PDB entry 4BAY | X-ray diffraction, 3.10 A resolution | chains A and B

[Chain A]
Molecule: Lysine-specific histone demethylase 1A
Source organism: Homo sapiens
Notes: EC 1.-.-.-
UniProt: O60341 (KDM1A_HUMAN); the construct lacks a stretch of the UniProt sequence, so the offset changes along the chain: 172-369 = UniProt 192-389; 370-852 = UniProt 394-876
Amino-acid sequence (686 residues; each row starts with the number of its first residue; a row labelled like 369A-369D holds insertion residues (369A, then the next letters in order)):
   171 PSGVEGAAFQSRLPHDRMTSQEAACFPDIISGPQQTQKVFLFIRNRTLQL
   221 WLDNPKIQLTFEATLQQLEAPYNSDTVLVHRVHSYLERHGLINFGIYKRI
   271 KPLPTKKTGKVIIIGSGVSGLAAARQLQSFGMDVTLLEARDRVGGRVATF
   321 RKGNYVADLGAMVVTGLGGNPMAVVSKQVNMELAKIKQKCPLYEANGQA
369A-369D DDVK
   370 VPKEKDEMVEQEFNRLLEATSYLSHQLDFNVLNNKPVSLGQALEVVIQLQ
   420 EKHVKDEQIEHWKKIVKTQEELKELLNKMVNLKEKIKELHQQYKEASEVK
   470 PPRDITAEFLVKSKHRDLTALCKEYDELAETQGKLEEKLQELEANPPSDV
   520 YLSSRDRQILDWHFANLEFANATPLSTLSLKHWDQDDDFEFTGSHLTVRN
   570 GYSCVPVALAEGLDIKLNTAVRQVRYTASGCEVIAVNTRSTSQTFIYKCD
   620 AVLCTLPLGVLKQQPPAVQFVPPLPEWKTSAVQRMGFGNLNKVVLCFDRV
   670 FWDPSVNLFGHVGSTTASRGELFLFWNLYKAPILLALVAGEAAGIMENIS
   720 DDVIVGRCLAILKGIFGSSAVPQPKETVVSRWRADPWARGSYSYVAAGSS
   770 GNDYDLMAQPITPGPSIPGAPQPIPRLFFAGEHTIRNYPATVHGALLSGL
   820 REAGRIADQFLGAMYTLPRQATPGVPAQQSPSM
Unresolved in the structure: 837-852
Sequence notes: expression tag (171); engineered mutation Asp-369B (Thr391 in O60341)
Ligand contacts: FAD (flavin-adenine dinucleotide): Ile-284, Gly-285, Ser-286, Gly-287, Val-288, Ser-289, Gly-290, Leu-307, Glu-308, Ala-309, Arg-310, Gly-314, Gly-315, Arg-316, Val-317, Leu-329, Gly-330, Ala-331, Met-332, Val-333, Thr-588, Ala-589, Val-590, Thr-624, Leu-625, Pro-626, Val-629, Val-637, Leu-659, Lys-661, Trp-751, Trp-756, Ser-760, Tyr-761, Gly-800, Glu-801, Ala-809, Thr-810, Val-811, His-812, Ala-814

[Chain B]
Molecule: Rest corepressor 1
Source organism: Homo sapiens
UniProt: Q9UKL0 (RCOR1_HUMAN); numbering as in UniProt (aligned over 308-440)
Amino-acid sequence (133 residues; each row starts with the number of its first residue):
   308 RKPPKGMFLSQEDVEAVSANATAATTVLRQLDMELVSVKRQIQNIKQTNS
   358 ALKEKLDGGIEPYRLPEVIQKCNARWTTEEQLLAVQAIRKYGRDFQAISD
   408 VIGNKSVVQVKNFFVNYRRRFNIDEVLQEWEAE

[How chain A and chain B interact]
Contacting residue pairs - 104 pairs, chain A then chain B:
  Arg-384(A) / Pro-311(B)
  Arg-384(A) / Lys-312(B)  hydrogen bond (side chain-backbone)
  Arg-384(A) / Gly-313(B)
  Arg-384(A) / Met-314(B)
  Glu-387(A) / Pro-311(B)
  Ala-388(A) / Met-314(B)  hydrophobic
  Ala-388(A) / Leu-316(B)  hydrophobic
  Tyr-391(A) / Arg-308(B)
  Tyr-391(A) / Lys-309(B)
  Tyr-391(A) / Pro-310(B)
  Tyr-391(A) / Leu-316(B)
  Leu-392(A) / Val-321(B)  hydrophobic
  Gln-395(A) / Arg-308(B)
  Leu-396(A) / Leu-316(B)
  Leu-396(A) / Gln-318(B)
  Leu-396(A) / Val-321(B)  hydrophobic
  Phe-398(A) / Val-321(B)  hydrophobic
  Leu-401(A) / Ser-325(B)
  Val-415(A) / Leu-316(B)  hydrophobic
  Gln-417(A) / Val-324(B)
  Gln-417(A) / Ala-331(B)
  Gln-417(A) / Leu-335(B)
  Leu-418(A) / Phe-315(B)
  Leu-418(A) / Leu-316(B)  hydrophobic
  Leu-418(A) / Asp-320(B)
  Leu-418(A) / Val-321(B)  hydrophobic
  Leu-418(A) / Val-324(B)  hydrophobic
  Gln-419(A) / Gly-313(B)
  Gln-419(A) / Met-314(B)
  Gln-419(A) / Phe-315(B)  hydrogen bond (side chain-backbone)
  Glu-420(A) / Leu-335(B)
  Lys-421(A) / Asp-320(B)  salt bridge
  Lys-421(A) / Leu-335(B)
  His-422(A) / Phe-315(B)
  Lys-424(A) / Leu-335(B)
  Lys-424(A) / Asp-339(B)  salt bridge
  Asp-425(A) / Leu-338(B)
  Gln-427(A) / Leu-342(B)
  Ile-428(A) / Leu-338(B)
  Ile-428(A) / Glu-341(B)
  Ile-428(A) / Leu-342(B)  hydrophobic
  Trp-431(A) / Leu-342(B)
  Trp-431(A) / Val-345(B)  hydrophobic
  Trp-431(A) / Lys-346(B)
  Trp-431(A) / Ile-349(B)  hydrophobic
  Lys-432(A) / Glu-341(B)  salt bridge
  Ile-434(A) / Ile-349(B)  hydrophobic
  Val-435(A) / Ile-349(B)  hydrophobic
  Gln-438(A) / Ile-352(B)
  Gln-438(A) / Lys-353(B)
  Gln-438(A) / Asn-356(B)  hydrogen bond (backbone-side chain)
  Glu-439(A) / Ile-352(B)
  Leu-441(A) / Asn-356(B)
  Lys-442(A) / Thr-355(B)
  Lys-442(A) / Asn-356(B)
  Leu-445(A) / Asn-356(B)
  Leu-445(A) / Leu-359(B)  hydrophobic
  Leu-445(A) / Lys-360(B)
  Leu-445(A) / Leu-363(B)  hydrophobic
  Asn-446(A) / Leu-359(B)
  Met-448(A) / Leu-363(B)
  Val-449(A) / Leu-359(B)
  Val-449(A) / Leu-363(B)
  Lys-452(A) / Lys-362(B)
  Lys-452(A) / Leu-363(B)
  Lys-452(A) / Asp-364(B)
  Lys-452(A) / Gly-366(B)  hydrogen bond (side chain-backbone)
  Ile-455(A) / Tyr-370(B)  hydrophobic
  Lys-456(A) / Tyr-370(B)
  His-459(A) / Pro-369(B)
  His-459(A) / Tyr-370(B)
  His-459(A) / Leu-372(B)
  Tyr-462(A) / Leu-372(B)  hydrophobic
  Ile-474(A) / Glu-386(B)
  Ile-474(A) / Leu-389(B)  hydrophobic
  Ile-474(A) / Leu-390(B)  hydrophobic
  Ile-474(A) / Gln-393(B)  hydrogen bond (backbone-side chain)
  Thr-475(A) / Gln-393(B)
  Phe-478(A) / Leu-390(B)  hydrophobic
  Phe-478(A) / Gln-393(B)
  Phe-478(A) / Ala-394(B)
  Phe-478(A) / Val-408(B)  hydrophobic
  Lys-481(A) / Leu-390(B)
  Lys-481(A) / Val-408(B)
  Ser-482(A) / Lys-397(B)
  Ser-482(A) / Tyr-398(B)  hydrogen bond
  His-484(A) / Leu-372(B)
  Arg-485(A) / Tyr-398(B)  hydrogen bond
  Arg-485(A) / Ala-404(B)
  Arg-485(A) / Asp-407(B)
  Arg-485(A) / Val-408(B)
  Asp-486(A) / Lys-397(B)
  Asp-486(A) / Tyr-398(B)  hydrogen bond
  Leu-487(A) / Tyr-370(B)
  Leu-487(A) / Leu-372(B)  hydrophobic
  Cys-491(A) / Ile-367(B)  hydrophobic
  Tyr-494(A) / Leu-363(B)
  Tyr-494(A) / Gly-366(B)
  Tyr-494(A) / Ile-367(B)  hydrophobic
  Asp-495(A) / Arg-371(B)  salt bridge
  Gln-501(A) / Lys-360(B)
  Glu-505(A) / Lys-360(B)  salt bridge
  Leu-508(A) / Lys-353(B)
  Glu-512(A) / Lys-353(B)  salt bridge
Other interface residues (no listed pair), chain A (56 interface residues in all): Glu-381, Leu-385, Glu-477
Other interface residues (no listed pair), chain B (53 interface residues in all): Ser-317, Val-334, Gln-348, Pro-373, Ile-409

[In short]
The interface between chain A and chain B involves 56 residues on one side and 53 on the other; the contacts
include 8 hydrogen bonds and 6 salt bridges. Polar contacts include Lys-421(A)/Asp-320(B),
Lys-424(A)/Asp-339(B) and Lys-432(A)/Glu-341(B). Chain A binds flavin-adenine dinucleotide.
Chain A is Lysine-specific histone demethylase 1A and chain B is Rest corepressor 1, both from Homo sapiens;
the structure, Phosphomimetic mutant of LSD1-8a splicing variant in complex with CoREST, was determined by
X-ray diffraction.
